PDB entry 1W0F | X-ray diffraction, 2.65 A resolution | chain A

# Chain A
Protein: Cytochrome P450 3A4
Source organism: Homo sapiens
Notes: EC 1.14.13.67, 1.14.14.1; fragment: soluble domain, residues 24-502
Reference sequence: P08684 (CP34_HUMAN); residues 25-503 here correspond to UniProt positions 24-502 (UniProt number = residue number - 1)
Amino-acid sequence (485 residues; each row starts with the number of its first residue):
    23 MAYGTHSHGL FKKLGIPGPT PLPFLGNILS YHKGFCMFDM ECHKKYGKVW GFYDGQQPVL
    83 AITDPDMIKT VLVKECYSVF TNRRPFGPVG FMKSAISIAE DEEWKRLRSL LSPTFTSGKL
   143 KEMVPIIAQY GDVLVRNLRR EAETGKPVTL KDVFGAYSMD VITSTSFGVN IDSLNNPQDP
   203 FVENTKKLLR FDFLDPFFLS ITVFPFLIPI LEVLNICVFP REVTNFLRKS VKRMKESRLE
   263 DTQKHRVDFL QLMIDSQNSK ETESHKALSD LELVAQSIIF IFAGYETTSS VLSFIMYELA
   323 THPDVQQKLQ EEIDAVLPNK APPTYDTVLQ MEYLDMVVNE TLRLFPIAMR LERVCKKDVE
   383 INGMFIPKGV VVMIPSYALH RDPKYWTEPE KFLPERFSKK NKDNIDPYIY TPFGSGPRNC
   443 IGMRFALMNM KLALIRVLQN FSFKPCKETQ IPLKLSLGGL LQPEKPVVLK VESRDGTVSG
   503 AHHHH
Disordered / not traced: 23-24, 262-268, 281-288, 499-507
Construct notes: conflict V392 (Trp391 in P08684)
Bound ions: heme Fe near C442 (its only coordinating residue here)
Residues lining bound ligands:
  - heme (HEM): R105, I118, S119, W126, R130, F137, F302, A305, G306, T309, T310, V313, I369, A370, L373, R375, P434, F435, G436, S437, R440, N441, C442, I443, G444, F447, A448, M452
  - progesterone (STR): R212, F213, D214, D217, F219, F220, I238, V240

# In short
Chain A binds progesterone and heme.
Chain A is Cytochrome P450 3A4 (Homo sapiens); the structure, Crystal structure of human cytochrome P450 3A4,
was determined by X-ray diffraction together with 1W0E and 1W0G from the same study.
